PDB entry 7PEY | electron microscopy, 4.50 A resolution (low resolution: residue-level contacts below are approximate; hydrogen-bond / salt-bridge calls are withheld) | chains M and I of the 10 polymer chains in the assembly

Chain M:
Name: Histone H2A type 1-B/E
Organism: Homo sapiens
UniProt: P04908 (H2A1B_HUMAN); residues 0-129 here correspond to UniProt positions 1-130 (UniProt number = residue number + 1)
Chain sequence (147 residues; numbered -17 to 129; the number before each row is that of its first residue; numbers below 1 keep their minus sign (His-17 is residue -17)):
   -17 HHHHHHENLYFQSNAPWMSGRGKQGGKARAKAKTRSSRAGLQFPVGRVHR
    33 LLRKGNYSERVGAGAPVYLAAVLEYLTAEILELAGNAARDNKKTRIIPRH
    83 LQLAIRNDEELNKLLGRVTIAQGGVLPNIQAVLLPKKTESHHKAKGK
Unresolved in the structure: -17 to 9, 119-129
Sequence notes: expression tag (-17 to -1)
Swiss-Prot annotation at these positions:
  - modified residue: Ser1 (N-acetylserine), Arg3 (Citrulline), Lys5 (N6-(2-hydroxyisobutyryl)lysine), Lys9 (N6-(2-hydroxyisobutyryl)lysine), Lys13 (N6-(beta-hydroxybutyryl)lysine), Lys36 (N6-(2-hydroxyisobutyryl)lysine), Lys74 (N6-(2-hydroxyisobutyryl)lysine), Lys75 (N6-(2-hydroxyisobutyryl)lysine), Lys95 (N6-(2-hydroxyisobutyryl)lysine), Gln104 (N5-methylglutamine), Lys118 (N6-(2-hydroxyisobutyryl)lysine), Lys119 (N6-crotonyllysine), Thr120 (Phosphothreonine), Lys125 (N6-crotonyllysine)
  - cross-link (Glycyl lysine isopeptide (Lys-Gly)): Lys13 (interchain with G-Cter in ubiquitin), Lys15 (interchain with G-Cter in ubiquitin), Lys119 (interchain with G-Cter in ubiquitin)

Chain I:
Molecule: 171-nt DNA strand
Organism: synthetic construct
Sequence (171 nucleotides; numbered 352 to 522; the number before each row is that of its first residue):
   352 GAGCATCCGGATCCCCTGGAGAATCCCGGTGCCGAGGCCGCTCAATTGGT
   402 CGTAGACAGCTCTAGCACCGCTTAAACGCACGTACGCGCTGTCCCCCGCG
   452 TTTTAACCGCCAAGGGGATTACTCCCTAGTCTCCAGGCACGTGTCACATA
   502 TATACATCCTGTTCCAGTGCC

Chain M / chain I interface:
Residue-residue contacts - 15 pairs, chain M then chain I:
  Arg11(M) with DT398(I)
  Ala12(M) with DG399(I)
  Lys13(M) with DT398(I)
  Lys15(M) with DT397(I); DT398(I)
  Thr16(M) with DT397(I)
  Arg17(M) with DT397(I)
  Arg20(M) with DT398(I)
  Gly28(M) with DA396(I); DT397(I)
  Arg29(M) with DA396(I)
  Arg32(M) with DA395(I); DA396(I)
  Arg42(M) with DT404(I)
  Arg77(M) with DA386(I)
Also at the interface, not in a pair above, chain M (14 interface residues in all): Ala14, Ser18

In short:
14 residues of chain M and 7 residues of chain I are in contact.
Here chain M is Histone H2A type 1-B/E (Homo sapiens) and chain I is a 171-nt DNA strand (synthetic
construct). Entry 7PEY (Nucleosome 3 of the 4x177 nucleosome array containing H1) was determined by electron
microscopy (same publication as 7PET, 7PEU, 7PEV, 7PEW, 7PEX, 7PEZ and 16 further entries).
